PDB entry 19GS | X-ray diffraction, 1.90 A resolution | chains A and B

== Chain A (and B) ==
Protein: Glutathione S-transferase
Source organism: Homo sapiens
Notes: EC 2.5.1.18; chain B of this document is another copy of the same molecule, construct and numbering; everything in this record applies to it too
UniProtKB: P09211 (GSTP1_HUMAN); numbering as in UniProt (aligned over 1-209)
Sequence (209 residues; numbered 1 to 209; the number before each row is that of its first residue):
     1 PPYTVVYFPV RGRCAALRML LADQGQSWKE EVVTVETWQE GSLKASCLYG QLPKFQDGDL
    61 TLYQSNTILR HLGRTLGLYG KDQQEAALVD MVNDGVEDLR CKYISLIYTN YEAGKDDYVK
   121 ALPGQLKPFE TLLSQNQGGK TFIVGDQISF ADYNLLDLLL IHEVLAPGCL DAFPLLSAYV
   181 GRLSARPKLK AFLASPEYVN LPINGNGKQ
Not modelled in the structure: 1
Small-molecule neighbours:
  - bromosulfalein (BSP; 3,3'-(4,5,6,7-tetrabromo-3-oxo-1(3h)-isobenzofuranylidene)bis [6-hydroxybenzenesulfonic acid]anion): Tyr7, Phe8, Val10, Arg13, Val35, Trp38, Gln39, Gln51, Ile104, Tyr108, Gly205
  - glutathione (GSH): Tyr7, Phe8, Arg13, Trp38, Lys44, Gly50, Gln51, Leu52, Pro53, Gln64, Ser65, Asn66

== Interface between chain A and chain B ==
Residue-residue contacts (51; chain A residue first):
  Leu48(A) - Met91(B)  hydrophobic
  Leu48(A) - Pro128(B)
  Tyr49(A) - Met91(B)  hydrogen bond (side chain-backbone)
  Tyr49(A) - Val92(B)
  Tyr49(A) - Gly95(B)
  Tyr49(A) - Pro128(B)  hydrophobic
  Tyr49(A) - Phe129(B)
  Leu60(A) - Gln84(B)
  Tyr63(A) - Met91(B)
  Gln64(A) - Asp94(B)
  Gln64(A) - Gly95(B)
  Gln64(A) - Asp98(B)  hydrogen bond
  Asn66(A) - Asp94(B)
  Thr67(A) - Ala87(B)
  Thr67(A) - Asp90(B)  hydrogen bond (side chain-backbone)
  Thr67(A) - Met91(B)  hydrogen bond (side chain-backbone)
  Thr67(A) - Asp94(B)  hydrogen bond
  Arg70(A) - Arg70(B)
  Arg70(A) - Asp90(B)
  His71(A) - Ala87(B)
  Arg74(A) - Tyr79(B)  hydrogen bond
  Arg74(A) - Gln83(B)
  Arg74(A) - Ala86(B)
  Arg74(A) - Ala87(B)
  Arg74(A) - Asp90(B)  salt bridge
  Thr75(A) - Gln83(B)
  Tyr79(A) - Arg74(B)  hydrogen bond
  Tyr79(A) - Tyr79(B)
  Gln83(A) - Thr75(B)
  Gln84(A) - Leu60(B)
  Ala86(A) - Arg74(B)
  Ala87(A) - Thr67(B)
  Ala87(A) - His71(B)
  Ala87(A) - Arg74(B)
  Asp90(A) - Thr67(B)  hydrogen bond (backbone-side chain)
  Asp90(A) - Arg70(B)
  Asp90(A) - Arg74(B)  salt bridge
  Met91(A) - Leu48(B)  hydrophobic
  Met91(A) - Tyr49(B)  hydrogen bond (backbone-side chain)
  Met91(A) - Tyr63(B)
  Met91(A) - Thr67(B)  hydrogen bond (backbone-side chain)
  Val92(A) - Tyr49(B)
  Asp94(A) - Gln64(B)
  Asp94(A) - Asn66(B)
  Asp94(A) - Thr67(B)  hydrogen bond
  Gly95(A) - Tyr49(B)
  Gly95(A) - Gln64(B)
  Asp98(A) - Gln64(B)  hydrogen bond
  Pro128(A) - Leu48(B)
  Pro128(A) - Tyr49(B)  hydrophobic
  Phe129(A) - Tyr49(B)
Interface residues without a listed pair, chain A (28 interface residues in all): Thr61, Leu62, Leu88, Leu132
Interface residues without a listed pair, chain B (28 interface residues in all): Asp59, Leu62, Leu88, Leu132

== Summary ==
The chain A/chain B interface involves 28 residues from each chain, with 12 hydrogen bonds and 2 salt bridges.
Polar contacts include Arg74(A)-Asp90(B), Tyr49(A)-Met91(B) and Gln64(A)-Asp98(B). Bound to chain A:
bromosulfalein and glutathione.
Both chains are Glutathione S-transferase (Homo sapiens). Entry 19GS (Glutathione s-transferase p1-1) was
determined by X-ray diffraction together with 12GS, 13GS, 18GS and 20GS from the same study.
